PDB entry 8FYA | electron microscopy, 2.91 A resolution | chains E and F of the 8 polymer chains in the assembly

Chain E (and F):
Molecule: Cas1
Notes: chain F of this document is another copy of the same molecule, construct and numbering; everything in this record applies to it too
Sequence (316 residues; each row starts with the number of its first residue):
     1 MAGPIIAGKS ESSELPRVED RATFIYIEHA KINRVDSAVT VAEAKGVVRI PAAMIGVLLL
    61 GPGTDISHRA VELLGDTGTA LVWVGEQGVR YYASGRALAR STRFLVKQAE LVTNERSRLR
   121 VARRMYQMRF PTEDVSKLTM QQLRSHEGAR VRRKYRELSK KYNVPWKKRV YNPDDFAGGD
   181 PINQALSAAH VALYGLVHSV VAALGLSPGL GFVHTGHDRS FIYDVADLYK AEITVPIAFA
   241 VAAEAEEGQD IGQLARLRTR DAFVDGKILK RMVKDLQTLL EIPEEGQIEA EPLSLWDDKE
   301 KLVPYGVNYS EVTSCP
Not modelled in the structure: 1-19, 130-180, 312-316 (chain F: 1-3, 284-316)
From the paper describing this entry:
  - binding site for the 28-nt DNA strand: His29
  - binding site for the 33-nt DNA strand: Tyr126, Gly148, Tyr171
  - specificity-determining residues: Tyr171

Chain E / chain F interface:
Residue-residue contacts (78):
  Leu60(E) - His68(F)
  Gly61(E) - His68(F)
  Pro62(E) - His68(F)
  Pro62(E) - Arg69(F)
  Thr64(E) - Ser67(F)
  Thr64(E) - His68(F)  hydrogen bond (backbone-backbone)
  Asp65(E) - Lys31(F)  salt bridge
  Asp65(E) - Asp65(F)
  Asp65(E) - Ile66(F)
  Asp65(E) - Ser67(F)
  Ile66(E) - Asp65(F)
  Ile66(E) - Ile66(F)  hydrogen bond (backbone-backbone)
  Ser67(E) - Thr64(F)
  Ser67(E) - Asp65(F)
  His68(E) - Leu60(F)  hydrogen bond (side chain-backbone)
  His68(E) - Gly61(F)  hydrogen bond (side chain-backbone)
  His68(E) - Pro62(F)
  His68(E) - Gly63(F)
  His68(E) - Thr64(F)  hydrogen bond (backbone-backbone)
  His68(E) - Asp65(F)
  His68(E) - Trp83(F)
  His68(E) - Gly85(F)
  Val71(E) - Trp83(F)  hydrophobic
  Val71(E) - Tyr91(F)  hydrophobic
  Glu72(E) - Arg90(F)  salt bridge
  Gly75(E) - Tyr91(F)
  Asp76(E) - Arg90(F)  salt bridge
  Thr79(E) - Tyr91(F)  hydrogen bond (backbone-side chain)
  Ala80(E) - Tyr91(F)
  Leu81(E) - Tyr91(F)  hydrogen bond (backbone-side chain)
  Trp83(E) - His68(F)
  Trp83(E) - Val71(F)  hydrophobic
  Trp83(E) - Trp83(F)  hydrophobic
  Val84(E) - His68(F)  hydrogen bond (backbone-side chain)
  Tyr91(E) - Ser94(F)
  Tyr92(E) - His68(F)
  Tyr92(E) - Arg69(F)
  Tyr92(E) - Glu72(F)
  Tyr92(E) - Gly95(F)
  Ala93(E) - Val71(F)  hydrophobic
  Ala93(E) - Ser94(F)
  Ser94(E) - Ala93(F)
  Ser94(E) - Ser94(F)  hydrogen bond (backbone-backbone)
  Gly95(E) - Tyr91(F)
  Gly95(E) - Tyr92(F)
  Gly95(E) - Arg219(F)
  Arg96(E) - Tyr91(F)  hydrogen bond (backbone-side chain)
  Arg96(E) - His217(F)
  Arg96(E) - Asp218(F)  salt bridge
  Arg96(E) - Arg219(F)
  Ala97(E) - Asp218(F)  hydrogen bond (backbone-side chain)
  Arg100(E) - Gly216(F)
  Arg100(E) - His217(F)
  Arg100(E) - Asp218(F)  hydrogen bond (backbone-backbone)
  Thr102(E) - Gly216(F)
  Thr102(E) - His217(F)
  Leu105(E) - Ser207(F)
  Leu105(E) - Gly209(F)
  Leu105(E) - Leu210(F)  hydrophobic
  Ala109(E) - Thr113(F)
  Glu110(E) - Thr113(F)
  Thr113(E) - Ala109(F)
  Thr113(E) - Glu110(F)
  Thr113(E) - Thr113(F)  hydrogen bond
  His198(E) - Arg96(F)
  Gly209(E) - Thr102(F)
  Gly209(E) - Leu105(F)
  Leu210(E) - Leu105(F)
  Leu210(E) - Ala109(F)  hydrophobic
  Gly216(E) - Arg100(F)
  His217(E) - Arg100(F)
  His217(E) - Thr102(F)
  Asp218(E) - Arg96(F)  salt bridge
  Asp218(E) - Ala97(F)  hydrogen bond (side chain-backbone)
  Asp218(E) - Ala99(F)
  Asp218(E) - Arg100(F)
  Asp218(E) - Thr102(F)
  Arg219(E) - Arg96(F)
Interface residues without a listed pair, chain E (40 interface residues in all): Gly63, Ser101, Ser207
Interface residues without a listed pair, chain F (41 interface residues in all): Val84, Gln87, Ser101, Val106

Overview:
40 residues of chain E and 41 residues of chain F are in contact; the contacts include 14 hydrogen bonds and 5
salt bridges. Polar pairs include Asp65(E)-Lys31(F), Glu72(E)-Arg90(F) and Asp76(E)-Arg90(F). From the paper:
a binding site for the 33-nt DNA strand at Tyr126(E), Gly148(E) and Tyr171(E); a binding site for the 28-nt
DNA strand at His29(E).
Both chains are Cas1. Entry 8FYA (Cryo-EM structure of Cas1:Cas2-DEDDh:PAM-containing prespacer complex) was
determined by electron microscopy together with 8FY9, 8FYB, 8FYC and 8FYD from the same study.
